Entry 8QXS (electron microscopy, 3.12 A resolution); this record covers chains C and Q of the 21 polymer chains in the assembly.

# Chain C
Protein: Chaperonin GroEL
From: Escherichia coli BL21(DE3)
Notes: EC 5.6.1.7
UniProtKB: P0A6F5 (CH60_ECOLI); residues 2-548 here = UniProt positions 2-548
Chain sequence (547 residues; numbered 2 to 548; the number before each row is that of its first residue):
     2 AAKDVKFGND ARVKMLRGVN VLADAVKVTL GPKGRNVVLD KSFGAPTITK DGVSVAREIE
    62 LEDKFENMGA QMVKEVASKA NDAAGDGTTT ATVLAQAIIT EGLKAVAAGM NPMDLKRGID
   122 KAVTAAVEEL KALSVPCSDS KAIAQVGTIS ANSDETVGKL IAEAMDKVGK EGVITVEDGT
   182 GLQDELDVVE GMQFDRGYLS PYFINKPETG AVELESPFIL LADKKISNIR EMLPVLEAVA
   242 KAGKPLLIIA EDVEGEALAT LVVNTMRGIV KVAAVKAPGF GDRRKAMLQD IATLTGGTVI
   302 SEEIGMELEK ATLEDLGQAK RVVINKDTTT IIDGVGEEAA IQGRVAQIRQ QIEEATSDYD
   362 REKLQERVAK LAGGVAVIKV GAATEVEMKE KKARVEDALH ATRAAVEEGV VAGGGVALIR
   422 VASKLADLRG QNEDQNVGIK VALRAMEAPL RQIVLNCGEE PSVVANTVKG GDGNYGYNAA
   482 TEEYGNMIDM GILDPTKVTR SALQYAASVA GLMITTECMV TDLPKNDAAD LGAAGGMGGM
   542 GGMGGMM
Unresolved in the structure: 526-548
Ion coordination: K+: Thr30, Lys51, Thr90 (together with ADP); Mg2+: Asp87 (together with ADP)
Residues lining bound ligands: ADP / beryllium trifluoride: Thr30, Leu31, Gly32, Pro33, Lys51, Asp52, Gly53, Asp87, Gly88, Thr89, Thr90, Thr91, Ile150, Asp398, Gly414, Gly415, Gly416, Ile454, Tyr478, Asn479, Ala480, Ala481, Ile493, Asp495

# Chain Q
Protein: Co-chaperonin GroES
From: Escherichia coli BL21(DE3)
UniProtKB: P0A6F9 (CH10_ECOLI); residue numbers follow UniProt; this construct covers 1-97
Chain sequence (97 residues; each row starts with the number of its first residue):
     1 MNIRPLHDRV IVKRKEVETK SAGGIVLTGS AAAKSTRGEV LAVGNGRILE NGEVKPLDVK
    61 VGDIVIFNDG YGVKSEKIDN EEVLIMSESD ILAIVEA
Unresolved in the structure: 1, 97
Swiss-Prot annotation at these positions:
  - modified residue: Lys34 (N6-succinyllysine)

# How chain C and chain Q interact
Contacting residue pairs (16):
  Ile230(C) with Leu27(Q), hydrophobic; Ala31(Q), hydrophobic
  Arg231(C) with Leu27(Q); Ala31(Q)
  Leu237(C) with Ile25(Q)
  Glu238(C) with Ala22(Q); Ile25(Q)
  Glu257(C) with Thr28(Q); Ala31(Q)
  Thr261(C) with Val26(Q); Thr28(Q)
  Val264(C) with Val26(Q), hydrophobic
  Asn265(C) with Ile25(Q); Val26(Q), hydrogen bond (side chain-backbone)
  Ile270(C) with Gly24(Q); Ile25(Q)
Also at the interface, not in a pair above, chain Q (9 interface residues in all): Ser21, Ser30

# Summary
Chain C and chain Q each contribute 9 residues to their interface, with 1 hydrogen bond. Its one
hydrogen-bonded contact is Asn265(C)-Val26(Q). Bound to chain C: ADP / beryllium trifluoride. The K+ site is
built by Thr30(C), Lys51(C) and Thr90(C).
Chain C is Chaperonin GroEL and chain Q is Co-chaperonin GroES, both from Escherichia coli BL21(DE3); the
structure, CryoEM structure of a GroEL14-GroES7 complex in presence of ADP-BeFx with wide GroEL7 trans ring
conformation, was determined by electron microscopy (same publication as 8P4M, 8P4N, 8P4O, 8P4R, 8QXT, 8QXU
and 8QXV).
